Entry 7VAX (electron microscopy, 2.90 A resolution); this record covers chains E and G of the 12 polymer chains in the assembly.

== Chain E ==
Protein: V-type ATP synthase beta chain
Source organism: Thermus thermophilus HB8
UniProt: Q56404 (VATB_THET8); residue numbers follow UniProt; this construct covers 1-478
Sequence (478 residues; numbered 1 to 478; the number before each row is that of its first residue):
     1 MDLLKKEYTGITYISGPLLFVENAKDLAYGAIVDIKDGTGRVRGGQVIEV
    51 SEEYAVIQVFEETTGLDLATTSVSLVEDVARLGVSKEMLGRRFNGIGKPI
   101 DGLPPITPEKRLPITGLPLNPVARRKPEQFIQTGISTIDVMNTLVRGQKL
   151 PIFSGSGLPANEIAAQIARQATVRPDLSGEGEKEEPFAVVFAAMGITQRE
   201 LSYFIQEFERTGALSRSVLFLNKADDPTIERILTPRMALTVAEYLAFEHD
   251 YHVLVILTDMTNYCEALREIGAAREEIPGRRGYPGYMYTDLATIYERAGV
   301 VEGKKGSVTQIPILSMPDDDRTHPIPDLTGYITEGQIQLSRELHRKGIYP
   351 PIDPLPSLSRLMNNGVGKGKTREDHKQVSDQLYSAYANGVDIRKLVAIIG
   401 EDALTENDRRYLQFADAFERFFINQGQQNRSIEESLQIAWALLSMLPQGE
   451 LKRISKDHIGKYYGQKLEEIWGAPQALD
Disordered / not traced: 1-2, 471-478
Residues lining bound ligands: ATP-gamma-S (AGS; phosphothiophosphoric acid-adenylate ester): G330, Y331, L358, R360, N363

== Chain G ==
Protein: V-type ATP synthase subunit D
Source organism: Thermus thermophilus HB8
UniProt: O87880 (VATD_THET8); residue numbers follow UniProt; this construct covers 1-223
Sequence (223 residues; row label = number of the first residue in the row):
     1 MSQVSPTRMNLLQRRGQLRLAQKGVDLLKKKRDALVAEFFGLVREAMEAR
    51 KALDQAAKEAYAALLLAQAFDGPEVVAGAALGVPPLEGVEAEVENVWGSK
   101 VPRLKATFPDGALLSPVGTPAYTLEASRAFRRYAEALIRVANTETRLKKI
   151 GEEIKKTTRRVNALEQVVIPGIRAQIRFIQQVLEQREREDTFRLKRIKGK
   201 IEAREAEEEGGRPNPQVEIGAGL
Disordered / not traced: 1-3, 210-223

== How chain E and chain G interact ==
Pairs across the interface - 17 pairs, chain E then chain G:
  E276(E) - F192(G)
  I277(E) - F192(G)  hydrophobic
  P278(E) - R188(G)
  P278(E) - F192(G)
  G279(E) - Q185(G)  hydrogen bond (backbone-side chain)
  R280(E) - Q185(G)
  R281(E) - Q181(G)
  R281(E) - R188(G)
  G282(E) - R188(G)
  D318(E) - R177(G)  salt bridge
  A397(E) - N162(G)  hydrogen bond (backbone-side chain)
  A397(E) - Q166(G)  hydrogen bond (backbone-side chain)
  I398(E) - R159(G)
  I398(E) - N162(G)  hydrogen bond (backbone-side chain)
  I398(E) - A163(G)
  I398(E) - Q166(G)
  I399(E) - R159(G)
Also at the interface, not in a pair above, chain E (14 interface residues in all): E275, D320, K394
Also at the interface, not in a pair above, chain G (11 interface residues in all): V167, R196

== In short ==
14 residues of chain E and 11 residues of chain G are in contact; the contacts include 4 hydrogen bonds and 1
salt bridge. Polar contacts include D318(E)-R177(G), G279(E)-Q185(G) and A397(E)-N162(G). Chain E binds
ATP-gamma-S.
Chain E is V-type ATP synthase beta chain and chain G is V-type ATP synthase subunit D, both from Thermus
thermophilus HB8; the structure, V1EG of V/A-ATPase from Thermus thermophilus at saturated ATP-gamma-S
condition, state1-2, was determined by electron microscopy, deposited together with 7VAI, 7VAJ, 7VAK, 7VAL,
7VAM, 7VAN and 11 further entries.
